6C6H - chains A and B; structure by X-ray diffraction, 2.00 A resolution.

# Chain A
Molecule: Antigen-presenting glycoprotein CD1d1
Source organism: Mus musculus
UniProtKB: A0A0R4J090 (A0A0R4J090_MOUSE); residues 1-279 here correspond to UniProt positions 19-297 (UniProt number = residue number + 18)
Chain sequence (285 residues; each row starts with the number of its first residue):
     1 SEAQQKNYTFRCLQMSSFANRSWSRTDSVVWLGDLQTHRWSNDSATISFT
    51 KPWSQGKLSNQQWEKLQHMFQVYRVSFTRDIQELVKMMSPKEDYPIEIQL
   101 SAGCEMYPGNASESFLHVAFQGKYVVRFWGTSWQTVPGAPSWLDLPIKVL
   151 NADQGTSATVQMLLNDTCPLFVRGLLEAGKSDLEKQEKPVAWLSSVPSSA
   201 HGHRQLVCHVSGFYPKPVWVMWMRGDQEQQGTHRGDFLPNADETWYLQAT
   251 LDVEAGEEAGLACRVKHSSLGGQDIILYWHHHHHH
Unresolved in the structure: 1-6, 196-201, 280-285
Disulfides: Cys104-Cys168, Cys208-Cys263
Glycans and other covalent adducts: N-acetylglucosamine (NAG) linked to Asn20, Asn42; glycan linked to Asn165
Construct notes: expression tag (280-285)
Small-molecule neighbours: ELG ((5R,6S,7S)-5,6-dihydroxy-7-(octanoylamino)-N-(3-pentylphenyl)-8-{[(2S,3R,4S,5R,6R)-3,4,5-trihydroxy-6-(hydroxymethyl)te trahydro-2H-pyran-2-yl]oxy}octanamide): Val72, Tyr73, Ser76, Phe77, Arg79, Asp80, Ile81, Leu84, Ile98, Leu100, Leu116, Val118, Phe120, Val126, Trp133, Trp142, Leu143, Ile147, Leu150, Asp153, Gly155, Thr156, Thr159, Val160, Leu163

# Chain B
Molecule: Beta-2-microglobulin
Source organism: Mus musculus
UniProtKB: P01887 (B2MG_MOUSE); residues 1-99 here correspond to UniProt positions 21-119 (UniProt number = residue number + 20)
Chain sequence (99 residues; row label = number of the first residue in the row):
     1 IQKTPQIQVYSRHPPENGKPNILNCYVTQFHPPHIEIQMLKNGKKIPKVE
    51 MSDMSFSKDWSFYILAHTEFTPTETDTYACRVKHASMAEPKTVYWDRDM
Unresolved in the structure: 1
Disulfides: Cys25-Cys80

# Chain A / chain B interface
Pairs across the interface (60; chain A residue first):
  Arg11(A) with Lys58(B)
  Leu13(A) with Ser55(B); Phe56(B)
  Gln14(A) with Phe56(B)
  Met15(A) with Met54(B); Phe56(B), hydrophobic; Phe62(B), hydrophobic
  Ser17(A) with Pro33(B)
  Val29(A) with Asp53(B); Met54(B); Ser55(B)
  Trp31(A) with Ser55(B), hydrogen bond; Tyr63(B)
  Gln36(A) with Asp53(B), hydrogen bond
  Arg39(A) with Asp53(B), salt bridge
  Glu97(A) with His31(B); Pro33(B); Phe62(B)
  Gln99(A) with Phe56(B); Trp60(B), hydrogen bond (side chain-backbone); Phe62(B)
  Leu100(A) with Phe56(B)
  Ser101(A) with Trp60(B)
  His117(A) with Trp60(B)
  Ala119(A) with Trp60(B), hydrophobic
  Gln121(A) with His31(B)
  Gly122(A) with His31(B); Trp60(B)
  Tyr124(A) with Trp60(B)
  Val190(A) with Pro14(B)
  Trp192(A) with Ser11(B); His13(B); Pro14(B), hydrophobic; Pro15(B); Asp98(B), hydrogen bond (side chain-backbone); Met99(B)
  Ser194(A) with Asp98(B), hydrogen bond
  Ser195(A) with Asp98(B)
  His209(A) with Asp98(B), hydrogen bond (side chain-backbone); Met99(B)
  Ser211(A) with Arg12(B), hydrogen bond (side chain-backbone)
  Gly212(A) with Arg12(B)
  Leu238(A) with Gln8(B); Tyr10(B); Tyr26(B), hydrophobic
  Pro239(A) with Tyr10(B), hydrogen bond (backbone-side chain); Tyr26(B); Leu65(B)
  Asn240(A) with Tyr10(B); Arg12(B); Asn24(B), hydrogen bond; Leu65(B)
  Ala241(A) with Leu65(B); His67(B)
  Asp242(A) with Arg12(B), salt bridge
  Thr244(A) with Arg12(B)
  Tyr246(A) with Tyr10(B), hydrophobic; Ser11(B); Met99(B), hydrogen bond (side chain-backbone)
  Gln248(A) with Met99(B)
Other interface residues (no listed pair), chain A (36 interface residues in all): Val118, Lys123, Asp236
Other interface residues (no listed pair), chain B (25 interface residues in all): Lys3, Asp59

# In short
36 residues of chain A and 25 residues of chain B are in contact; the contacts include 10 hydrogen bonds and 2
salt bridges. Polar contacts include Arg39(A)-Asp53(B), Asp242(A)-Arg12(B) and Trp31(A)-Ser55(B). Bound to
chain A: compound ELG. Covalently linked N-acetylglucosamine: at Asn20(A) and Asn42(A).
Chain A is Antigen-presenting glycoprotein CD1d1 and chain B is Beta-2-microglobulin, both from Mus musculus;
the structure, Structure of glycolipid aGSA[8,P5m] in complex with mouse CD1d, was determined by X-ray
diffraction (same publication as 6C5M, 6C69, 6C6A, 6C6C, 6C6E, 6C6J and 10 further entries).
